7PY7 - chains T and C of the 10 polymer chains in the assembly; structure by electron microscopy, 4.10 A resolution (low resolution: residue-level contacts below are approximate; hydrogen-bond / salt-bridge calls are withheld).

# Chain T
Molecule: tDNA
Sequence (39 nucleotides; each row starts with the number of its first residue):
     1 CTCTGAATCT CTTCCGACGC GCCGCGGGAC GTACTGACC
Unresolved in the structure: 32-39

# Chain C
Protein: DNA-directed RNA polymerase subunit beta
Organism: Escherichia coli
Notes: EC 2.7.7.6
Reference sequence: P0A8V4 (RPOB_ECO57); residues 1-1342 here = UniProt positions 1-1342
Sequence (1342 residues; each row starts with the number of its first residue):
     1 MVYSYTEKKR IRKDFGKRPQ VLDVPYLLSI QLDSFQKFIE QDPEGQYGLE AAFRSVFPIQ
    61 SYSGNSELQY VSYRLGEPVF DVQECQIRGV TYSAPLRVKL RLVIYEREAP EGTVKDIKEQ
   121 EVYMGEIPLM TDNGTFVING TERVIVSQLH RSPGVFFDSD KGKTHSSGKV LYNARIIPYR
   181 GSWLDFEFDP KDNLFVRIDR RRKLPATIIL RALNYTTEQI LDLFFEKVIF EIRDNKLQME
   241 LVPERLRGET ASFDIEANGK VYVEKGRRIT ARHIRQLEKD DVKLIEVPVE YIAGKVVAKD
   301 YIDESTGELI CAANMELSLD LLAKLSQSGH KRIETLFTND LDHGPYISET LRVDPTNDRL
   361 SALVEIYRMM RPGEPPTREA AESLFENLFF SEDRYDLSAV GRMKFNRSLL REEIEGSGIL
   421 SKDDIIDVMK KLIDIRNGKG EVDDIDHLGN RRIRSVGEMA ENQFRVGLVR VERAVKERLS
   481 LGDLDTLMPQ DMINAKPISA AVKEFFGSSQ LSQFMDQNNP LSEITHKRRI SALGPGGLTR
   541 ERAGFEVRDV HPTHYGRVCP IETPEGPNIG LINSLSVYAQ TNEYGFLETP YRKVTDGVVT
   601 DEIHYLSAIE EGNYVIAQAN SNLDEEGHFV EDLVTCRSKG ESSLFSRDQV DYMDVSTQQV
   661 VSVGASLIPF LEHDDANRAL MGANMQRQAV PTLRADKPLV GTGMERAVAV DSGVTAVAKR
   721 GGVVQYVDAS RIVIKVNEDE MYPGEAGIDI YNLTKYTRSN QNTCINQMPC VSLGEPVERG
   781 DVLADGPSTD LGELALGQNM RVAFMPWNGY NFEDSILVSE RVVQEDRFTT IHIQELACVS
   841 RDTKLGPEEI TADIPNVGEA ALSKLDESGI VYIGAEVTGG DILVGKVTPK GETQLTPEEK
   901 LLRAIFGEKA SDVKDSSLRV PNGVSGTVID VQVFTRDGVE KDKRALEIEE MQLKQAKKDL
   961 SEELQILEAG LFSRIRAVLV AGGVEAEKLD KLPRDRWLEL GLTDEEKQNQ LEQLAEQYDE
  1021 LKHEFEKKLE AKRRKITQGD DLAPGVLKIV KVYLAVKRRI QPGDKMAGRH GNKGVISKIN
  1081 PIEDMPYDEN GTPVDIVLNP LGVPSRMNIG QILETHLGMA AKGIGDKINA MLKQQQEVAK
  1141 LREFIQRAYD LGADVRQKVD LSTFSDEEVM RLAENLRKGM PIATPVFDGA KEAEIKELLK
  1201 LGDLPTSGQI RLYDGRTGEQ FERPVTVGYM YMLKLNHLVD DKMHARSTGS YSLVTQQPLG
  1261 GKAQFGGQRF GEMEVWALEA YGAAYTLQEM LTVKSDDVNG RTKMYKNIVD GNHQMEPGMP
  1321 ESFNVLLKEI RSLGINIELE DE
Unresolved in the structure: 1
Swiss-Prot annotation at these positions:
  - modified residue (N6-acetyllysine): Lys1022, Lys1200

# Chain T / chain C interface
Contacting residue pairs (11):
  DC11(T) - Arg202(C)
  DT12(T) - Arg202(C)
  DG16(T) - Arg542(C)
  DG19(T) - Arg1269(C)
  DG19(T) - Gly1271(C)
  DG19(T) - Glu1272(C)
  DC20(T) - Gln1268(C)
  DC20(T) - Arg1269(C)
  DG21(T) - Gly1261(C)
  DG21(T) - Lys1262(C)
  DC25(T) - Asn139(C)
Also at the interface, not in a pair above, chain T (12 interface residues in all): DT10, DC18, DC23, DG24, DA29
Also at the interface, not in a pair above, chain C (17 interface residues in all): Asp189, Lys496, Ser508, Phe514, His1244, Gly1267, Met1273, Glu1274

# In short
The interface between chain T and chain C involves 12 residues on one side and 17 on the other.
Chain T is tDNA and chain C is DNA-directed RNA polymerase subunit beta (Escherichia coli); the structure,
CryoEM structure of E.coli RNA polymerase elongation complex bound to NusA and NusG (NusA and NusG ..., was
determined by electron microscopy, deposited together with 7PY0, 7PY1, 7PY3, 7PY5, 7PY6, 7PY8 and 4 further
entries.
